8R6R - chains D and F of the 9 polymer chains in the assembly; structure by electron microscopy, 3.89 A resolution.

== Chain D ==
Protein: DNA-directed RNA polymerase subunit beta'
From: Mycolicibacterium smegmatis MC2 155
Reference sequence: A0QS66 (RPOC_MYCS2); numbering as in UniProt (aligned over 1-1317)
Sequence (1317 residues; each row starts with the number of its first residue):
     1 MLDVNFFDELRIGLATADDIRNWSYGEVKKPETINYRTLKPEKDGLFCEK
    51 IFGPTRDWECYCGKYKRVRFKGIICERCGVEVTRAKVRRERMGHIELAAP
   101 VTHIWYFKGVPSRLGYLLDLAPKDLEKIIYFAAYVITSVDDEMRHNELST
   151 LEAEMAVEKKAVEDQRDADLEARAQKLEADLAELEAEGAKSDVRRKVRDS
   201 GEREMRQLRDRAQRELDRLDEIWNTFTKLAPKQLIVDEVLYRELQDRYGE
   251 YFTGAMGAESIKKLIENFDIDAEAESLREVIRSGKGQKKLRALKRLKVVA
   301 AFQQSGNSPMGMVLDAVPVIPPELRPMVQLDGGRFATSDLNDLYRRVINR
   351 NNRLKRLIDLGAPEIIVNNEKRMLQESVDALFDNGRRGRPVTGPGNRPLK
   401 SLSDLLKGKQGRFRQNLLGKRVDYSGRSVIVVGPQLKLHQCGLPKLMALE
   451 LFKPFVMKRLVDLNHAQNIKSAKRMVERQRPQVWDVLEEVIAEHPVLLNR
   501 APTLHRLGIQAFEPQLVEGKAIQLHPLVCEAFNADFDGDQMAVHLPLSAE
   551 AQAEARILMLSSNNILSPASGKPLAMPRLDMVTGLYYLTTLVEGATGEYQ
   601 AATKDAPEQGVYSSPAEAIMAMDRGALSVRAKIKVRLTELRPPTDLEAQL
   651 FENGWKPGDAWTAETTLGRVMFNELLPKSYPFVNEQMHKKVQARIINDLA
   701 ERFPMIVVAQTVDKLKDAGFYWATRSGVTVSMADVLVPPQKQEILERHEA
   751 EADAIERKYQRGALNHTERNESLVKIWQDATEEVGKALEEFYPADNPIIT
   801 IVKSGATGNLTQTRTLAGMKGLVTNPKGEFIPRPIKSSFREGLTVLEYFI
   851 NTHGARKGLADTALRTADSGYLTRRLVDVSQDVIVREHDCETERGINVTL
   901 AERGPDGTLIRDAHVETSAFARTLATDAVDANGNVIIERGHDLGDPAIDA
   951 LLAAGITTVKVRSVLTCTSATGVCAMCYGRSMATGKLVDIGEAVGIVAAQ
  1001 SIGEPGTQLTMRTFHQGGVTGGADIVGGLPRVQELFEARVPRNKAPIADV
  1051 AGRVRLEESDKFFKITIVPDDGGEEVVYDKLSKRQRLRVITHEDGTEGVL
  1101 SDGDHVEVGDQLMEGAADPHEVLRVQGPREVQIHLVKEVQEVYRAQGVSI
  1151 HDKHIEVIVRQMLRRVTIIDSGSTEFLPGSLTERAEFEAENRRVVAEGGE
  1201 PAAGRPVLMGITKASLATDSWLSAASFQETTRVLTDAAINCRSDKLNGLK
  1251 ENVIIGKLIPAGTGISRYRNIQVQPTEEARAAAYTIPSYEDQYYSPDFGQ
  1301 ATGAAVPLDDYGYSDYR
Unresolved in the structure: 1-5, 1012-1026, 1282-1317
Metal / ion sites: Zn2+ site 1: Cys60, Cys62, Cys75, Cys78; Mg2+: Asp535, Asp537, Asp539; Zn2+ site 2: Cys890, Cys967, Cys974, Cys977
Swiss-Prot annotation at these positions:
  - binding site (Zn(2+)): Cys60, Cys62, Cys75, Cys78, Cys890, Cys967, Cys974, Cys977
  - binding site (Mg(2+)): Asp535, Asp537, Asp539

== Chain F ==
Protein: RNA polymerase sigma factor SigA
From: Mycolicibacterium smegmatis MC2 155
Reference sequence: A0QW02 (A0QW02_MYCS2); residue numbers follow UniProt; this construct covers 1-466
Sequence (466 residues; numbered 1 to 466; the number before each row is that of its first residue):
     1 MAATKASPATEEPVKRTATKTPAKKAPAKRAAKSAAAKAGGKAPAKKAPA
    51 KRAAKGTAAKPEDGVTDDLEVTDDLEAEPGEDLDVEDTDLELDDLDSDDD
   101 TAVEDEEEEADAATPAVATAKAADDDIDEPSEKDKASGDFVWDEEESEAL
   151 RQARKDAELTASADSVRAYLKQIGKVALLNAEEEVELAKRIEAGLYATQK
   201 LAELAEKGEKLPVQQRRDMQWICRDGDRAKNHLLEANLRLVVSLAKRYTG
   251 RGMAFLDLIQEGNLGLIRAVEKFDYTKGYKFSTYATWWIRQAITRAMADQ
   301 ARTIRIPVHMVEVINKLGRIQRELLQDLGREPTPEELAKEMDITPEKVLE
   351 IQQYAREPISLDQTIGDEGDSQLGDFIEDSEAVVAVDAVSFTLLQDQLQS
   401 VLETLSEREAGVVRLRFGLTDGQPRTLDEIGQVYGVTRERIRQIESKTMS
   451 KLRHPSRSQVLRDYLD
Unresolved in the structure: 1-150

== Chain D / chain F interface ==
Pairs across the interface - 58 pairs, chain D then chain F:
  Glu32(D) - Arg305(F)
  Thr33(D) - Thr303(F)  hydrogen bond (side chain-backbone)
  Tyr36(D) - Ile304(F)  hydrophobic
  Tyr36(D) - Arg305(F)
  Tyr36(D) - Pro307(F)
  Tyr36(D) - Tyr354(F)  hydrophobic
  Arg37(D) - Tyr354(F)
  Arg67(D) - Gly422(F)
  Glu238(D) - Gln172(F)
  Glu238(D) - Lys175(F)  salt bridge
  Met327(D) - Ile304(F)  hydrophobic
  Arg334(D) - Arg356(F)
  Arg334(D) - Glu357(F)  hydrogen bond (side chain-backbone)
  Phe335(D) - Pro358(F)
  Phe335(D) - Ile359(F)  hydrogen bond (backbone-backbone)
  Ala336(D) - Ile359(F)
  Ala336(D) - Leu361(F)
  Thr337(D) - Ile359(F)  hydrogen bond (backbone-backbone)
  Thr337(D) - Ser360(F)
  Thr337(D) - Leu361(F)
  Ser338(D) - Leu361(F)
  Asp339(D) - Ser360(F)
  Asp339(D) - Asp362(F)
  Asp342(D) - Thr303(F)  hydrogen bond
  Arg345(D) - Gln300(F)
  Arg345(D) - Arg302(F)
  Asn349(D) - Gln300(F)
  Arg350(D) - Asp257(F)  salt bridge
  Arg353(D) - Asp257(F)  salt bridge
  Arg353(D) - Gln260(F)
  Arg353(D) - Glu261(F)  salt bridge
  Leu357(D) - Gln260(F)
  Leu357(D) - Leu264(F)  hydrophobic
  Leu360(D) - Ile267(F)  hydrophobic
  Pro363(D) - Asn231(F)
  Pro363(D) - Leu234(F)
  Pro363(D) - Glu235(F)
  Ile365(D) - Gln172(F)
  Ile366(D) - Gln260(F)
  Ile366(D) - Asn263(F)
  Asn369(D) - Tyr169(F)
  Asn369(D) - Gln260(F)
  Glu370(D) - Gln260(F)  hydrogen bond
  Arg372(D) - Ser165(F)
  Met373(D) - Leu256(F)  hydrophobic
  Met373(D) - Asp257(F)
  Glu376(D) - Ser165(F)  hydrogen bond
  Arg387(D) - Ser162(F)
  Arg387(D) - Ala163(F)
  Lys409(D) - Gly369(F)  hydrogen bond (side chain-backbone)
  Gln410(D) - Asp370(F)  hydrogen bond (side chain-backbone)
  Gln410(D) - Gln372(F)
  Asn468(D) - Asp463(F)
  Asn468(D) - Tyr464(F)
  Ile469(D) - Leu393(F)  hydrophobic
  Lys470(D) - Ser390(F)
  Lys470(D) - Tyr464(F)  hydrogen bond (side chain-backbone)
  Ser471(D) - Asp463(F)  hydrogen bond
Other interface residues (no listed pair), chain D (50 interface residues in all): Ile34, Glu42, Thr55, Arg69, Glu126, Pro326, Val328, Leu330, Gly332, Arg346, Arg356, Gly388, Arg397, Lys400, Lys473
Other interface residues (no listed pair), chain F (49 interface residues in all): Leu238, Ala254, Ile306, His309, Gln353, Gln363, Ile377, Glu381, Val386, Asp421, Gln423

== In short ==
50 residues of chain D face 49 of chain F across their interface; the contacts include 11 hydrogen bonds and 4
salt bridges. Among the polar pairs are Glu238(D)-Lys175(F), Arg350(D)-Asp257(F) and Arg353(D)-Asp257(F).
Chain D is DNA-directed RNA polymerase subunit beta' and chain F is RNA polymerase sigma factor SigA, both
from Mycolicibacterium smegmatis MC2 155; the structure, Mycobacterium smegnatis RNA polymerase RP2-like
transcription initiation complex with SigmaA, RbpA and open promoter DNA, was determined by electron
microscopy (same publication as 8Q3I, 8QN8, 8QTI, 8QU6, 8R2M, 8R3M and 8R6P).
